4HCP - chains A and B; structure by X-ray diffraction, 2.52 A resolution.

# Chain A
Molecule: Putative ATP/GTP binding protein
From: Burkholderia pseudomallei
Reference sequence: Q63KH5 (Q63KH5_BURPS); residue numbers follow UniProt; this construct covers 78-328
Amino-acid sequence (255 residues; numbered 74 to 328; the number before each row is that of its first residue):
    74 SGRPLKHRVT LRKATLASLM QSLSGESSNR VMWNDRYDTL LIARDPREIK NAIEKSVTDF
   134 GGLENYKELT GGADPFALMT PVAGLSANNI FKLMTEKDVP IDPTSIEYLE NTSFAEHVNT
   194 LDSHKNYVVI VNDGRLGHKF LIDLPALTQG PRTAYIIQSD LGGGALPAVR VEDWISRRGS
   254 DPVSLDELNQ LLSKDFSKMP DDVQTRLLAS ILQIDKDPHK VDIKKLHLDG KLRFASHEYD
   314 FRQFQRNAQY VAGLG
Not modelled in the structure: 74-78, 220-224
Sequence notes: expression tag (74-77); engineered mutation Ala156 (Cys in Q63KH5)
UniProt features mapped onto this chain:
  - active site: His211, Gln231
  - mutagenesis: Asn107 to Asp108 (Impaired ability to mediate deamidation of host NEDD8, leading to decreased ability to inhibit the host cell cycle), Phe133 to Leu142 (Impaired ability to mediate deamidation of host NEDD8, leading to decreased ability to inhibit the host cell cycle), Asn161 (N161A: Impaired ability to mediate deamidation of host NEDD8, leading to decreased ability to inhibit the host cell cycle; when associated with A-177), Thr177 (T177A: Impaired ability to mediate deamidation of host NEDD8, leading to decreased ability to inhibit the host cell cycle; when associated with A-161), His211 (H211N: Abolished ability to inhibit the host cell cycle), Gln231 (Q231A: Abolished ability to inhibit the host cell cycle)
What the authors report for this chain:
  - catalytic residues: Val155
  - mutagenesis - F133A/Y139A/L142A, N161A/T177A: decreased catalytic activity with NEDD8 (chain B)
  - mutagenesis - N107A/D108A: abolished catalytic activity with NEDD8 (chain B)
  - mutagenesis - N107A/D108A: abolished signaling
  - specificity-determining residues: Lys212, Lys304, Arg306 (from molecular simulation)
  - mutagenesis - C156A: abolished growth
  - mutagenesis - H300A (10-fold): decreased catalytic activity
  - mutagenesis - V155G: abolished catalytic activity

# Chain B
Molecule: NEDD8
From: Homo sapiens
Reference sequence: Q15843 (NEDD8_HUMAN); residue numbers follow UniProt; this construct covers 1-76
Amino-acid sequence (78 residues; each row starts with the number of its first residue; numbers below 1 keep their minus sign (Ala-1 is residue -1)):
    -1 AAMLIKVKTL TGKEIEIDIE PTDKVERIKE RVEEKEGIPP QQQRLIYSGK QMNDEKTAAD
    59 YKILGGSVLH LVLALRGG
Not modelled in the structure: 74-76
Sequence notes: expression tag (-1 to 0)
UniProt features mapped onto this chain:
  - region: Val70 to Ala72 (Interaction with UBE1C)
  - site (Interaction with UBE1C): Leu8, Ile44
  - modified residue: Gln40 (Microbial infection: Deamidated glutamine), Lys48 (N6-acetyllysine)
  - cross-link: Gly76 (Glycyl lysine isopeptide (Gly-Lys) (interchain with K-? in acceptor proteins))
  - mutagenesis: Thr7 to Thr9 (Decreased interaction with B.pseudomallei Cif protein, leading to decreased deamidation), Lys11 (K11A: Decreased interaction with B.pseudomallei Cif protein, leading to decreased deamidation), Glu31 (E31Q: Decreased interaction with B.pseudomallei Cif protein, leading to slightly decreased deamidation), Gln40 (Q40E: Impaired ability to activate cullin-RING-based E3 ubiquitin-protein ligase complexes), His68 (H68A: Decreased interaction with B.pseudomallei Cif protein, leading to slightly decreased deamidation), Ala72 (A72R: Prevents adenylation by UBE1C)
What the authors report for this chain:
  - post-translational modification sites: Gln40
  - mutagenesis - T7A/T9A, K11A, E31Q, H68A: decreased catalytic activity with Putative ATP/GTP binding protein (chain A)
  - specificity-determining residues: Glu31 (from molecular simulation)
  - mutagenesis - E31Q: decreased binding to Putative ATP/GTP binding protein (chain A)

# How chain A and chain B interact
Pairs across the interface (55; chain A residue first):
  Asn107(A) - Thr9(B)  hydrogen bond
  Asp108(A) - Thr7(B)  hydrogen bond
  Asp108(A) - Thr9(B)  hydrogen bond
  Asp108(A) - Lys11(B)  hydrogen bond (backbone-side chain)
  Tyr110(A) - Glu34(B)
  Ile126(A) - Leu8(B)
  Ser129(A) - Lys6(B)  hydrogen bond
  Phe133(A) - Lys6(B)
  Phe133(A) - Val66(B)  hydrophobic
  Phe133(A) - His68(B)
  Tyr139(A) - Lys6(B)  hydrogen bond
  Tyr139(A) - Thr7(B)
  Tyr139(A) - Leu8(B)
  Glu141(A) - Gly47(B)
  Leu142(A) - Ile44(B)
  Leu142(A) - Gly47(B)
  Leu142(A) - His68(B)
  Thr143(A) - Leu8(B)
  Thr143(A) - Ile44(B)
  Gly144(A) - Gly47(B)
  Pro148(A) - Leu8(B)
  Met152(A) - Leu71(B)
  Thr153(A) - Ala72(B)
  Thr153(A) - Leu73(B)  hydrogen bond (backbone-backbone)
  Pro154(A) - Leu71(B)
  Pro154(A) - Leu73(B)
  Val155(A) - Gln40(B)
  Val155(A) - Leu71(B)  hydrogen bond (backbone-backbone)
  Val155(A) - Leu73(B)
  Ala156(A) - Gln40(B)
  Gly157(A) - Gly35(B)
  Gly157(A) - Ile36(B)
  Gly157(A) - Gln40(B)
  Leu158(A) - Ile36(B)
  Leu158(A) - Leu71(B)  hydrophobic
  Asn161(A) - Glu34(B)  hydrogen bond (side chain-backbone)
  Asn161(A) - Gly35(B)
  Thr177(A) - Lys33(B)  hydrogen bond (side chain-backbone)
  Thr177(A) - Glu34(B)  hydrogen bond (side chain-backbone)
  Thr177(A) - Gly35(B)
  Asn205(A) - Glu31(B)
  Gly210(A) - Pro37(B)
  Gly210(A) - Gln39(B)
  Gly210(A) - Gln40(B)
  His211(A) - Gln40(B)
  Lys212(A) - Gly35(B)  hydrogen bond (side chain-backbone)
  Lys212(A) - Pro37(B)
  Asp233(A) - Gln40(B)  hydrogen bond
  Leu234(A) - Gln39(B)
  Leu234(A) - Gln40(B)
  Leu234(A) - Arg42(B)
  Gly236(A) - Gln39(B)
  Gly237(A) - Gln39(B)
  Arg243(A) - Leu73(B)
  His300(A) - Gln39(B)  hydrogen bond
Also at the interface, not in a pair above, chain A (37 interface residues in all): Ala125, Ala146, Leu209, Ser232, Ala241, Val242
Also at the interface, not in a pair above, chain B (25 interface residues in all): Gly10, Glu32, Gln41, Val70
The authors on this interface:
  - residue pairs: Asn107(A)-Thr9(B) (hydrogen bond), Asp108(A)-Lys11(B) (hydrogen bond), Phe133(A)-His68(B) (hydrophobic contact), Tyr139(A)-His68(B) (hydrophobic contact), Tyr139(A)-Lys6(B) (hydrogen bond), Leu142(A)-His68(B) (hydrophobic contact), Val155(A)-Leu71(B), Asn161(A)-Glu34(B) (hydrogen bond), Thr177(A)-Lys33(B) (hydrogen bond), Lys212(A)-Gly35(B) (hydrogen bond), His300(A)-Gln39(B) (hydrogen bond), Thr7(B)-Asp108(A) (hydrogen bond)
  - interface residues, chain A: Asn107(A), Asp108(A)
  - interface residues, chain B: Thr7(B), Thr9(B), Lys11(B)
  - hot spots on chain B (mutagenesis) - T7A/T9A, K11A, H68A: decreased binding to Putative ATP/GTP binding protein (chain A)

# Overview
37 residues of chain A and 25 residues of chain B are in contact; the contacts include 14 hydrogen bonds.
Polar pairs include Asn107(A)-Thr9(B), Asp108(A)-Thr7(B) and Asp108(A)-Thr9(B). The paper describes hydrogen
bonds between Asn107(A) and Thr9(B), Asp108(A) and Lys11(B) and Tyr139(A) and Lys6(B) among others;
hydrophobic contacts between Phe133(A) and His68(B), Tyr139(A) and His68(B) and Leu142(A) and His68(B); a
contact between Val155(A) and Leu71(B). From the paper: the catalytic residue Val155(A); T7A/T9A, K11A and
E31Q of chain B, among others, reduce catalytic activity with Putative ATP/GTP binding protein (chain A); 10
substitutions were tested in all.
Chain A is Putative ATP/GTP binding protein (Burkholderia pseudomallei) and chain B is NEDD8 (Homo sapiens);
the structure, crystal structure of Burkholderia pseudomallei effector protein chbp in complex with nedd8, was
determined by X-ray diffraction.
